Entry 2O49 (X-ray diffraction, 2.00 A resolution); this record covers chains B and A of the 3 polymer chains in the assembly.

[Chain B]
Molecule: 12-nt DNA strand
Sequence (12 nucleotides; numbered 1 to 12; the number before each row is that of its first residue):
     1 GCTAATATAT GC

[Chain A]
Name: DNA-binding protein SATB1
Source organism: Homo sapiens
Notes: fragment: N-terminal CUT domain (residues 368-452)
UniProt: Q01826 (SATB1_HUMAN); residue numbers follow UniProt; this construct covers 368-452
Amino-acid sequence (93 residues; row label = number of the first residue in the row):
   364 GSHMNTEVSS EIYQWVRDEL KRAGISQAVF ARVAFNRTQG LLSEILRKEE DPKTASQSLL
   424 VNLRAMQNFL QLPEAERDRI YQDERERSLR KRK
Disordered / not traced: 364-369, 454-456
Sequence notes: cloning artifact (364-367, 453-456)
UniProt features mapped onto this chain:
  - binding site (DNA): Gln-390, Arg-400 to Arg-410, Asn-425
  - natural variant: Gln-402 (Q402R: In DHDBV), Glu-407 (E407G: In DHDBV; E407Q: In DHDBV), Glu-413 (E413K: In DHDBV), Gln-420 (Q420R: In DHDBV)
  - mutagenesis: Ser-373 (S373A: Slightly reduced MAR-DNA-binding), Arg-380 (R380N: Reduced MAR-DNA-binding), Lys-384 (K384N: Impaired MAR-DNA-binding), Arg-395 (R395N: Reduced MAR-DNA-binding), Gln-402 (Q402A: Impaired MAR-DNA-binding), Gly-403 (G403A: Impaired MAR-DNA-binding), Ser-406 (S406A: Impaired MAR-DNA-binding), Arg-410 (R410N: Impaired MAR-DNA-binding), Lys-411 (K411R: Normal sumoylation), Lys-416 (K416N: Impaired MAR-DNA-binding), Arg-427 (R427N: Reduced MAR-DNA-binding), Arg-442 (R442N: Reduced MAR-DNA-binding), 1 further mutagenesis entry in UniProt
What the authors report for this chain:
  - binding site for the 12-nt DNA strand (chain B): Arg-400, Thr-401, Gln-402, Gly-403, Leu-404, Ser-421, Asn-425
  - binding site for the 12-nt DNA strand: Ser-389, Gln-390, Ala-391, Gln-402, Gly-403, Ser-406, Glu-407, Arg-410
  - mutagenesis - Q402A (50-fold), G403A (10-fold): decreased binding to the 12-nt DNA strand (chain B)
  - mutagenesis - S406A (10-fold): decreased binding to the 12-nt DNA strand (chain B) (citing earlier work)
  - contacts within the chain: Gln-390/Gln-402 (hydrogen bond), Glu-407/Arg-410 (hydrogen bond), Glu-407/Lys-411
  - conformationally variable residues (loop rearrangement): Arg-400 to Gln-402, Asp-446 to Leu-452
  - specificity-determining residues: Gln-402

[Interface between chain B and chain A]
Residue-residue contacts (8; chain B residue first):
  DG1(B) / Ser-421(A)  sugar contact
  DC2(B) / Arg-400(A)  salt bridge to the phosphate
  DC2(B) / Leu-404(A)  phosphate contact
  DC2(B) / Asn-425(A)  hydrogen bond to the phosphate
  DT3(B) / Asn-399(A)  phosphate contact
  DT3(B) / Arg-400(A)  phosphate contact
  DT3(B) / Thr-401(A)  hydrogen bond to the phosphate
  DT3(B) / Leu-404(A)  base contact
Also at the interface, not in a pair above, chain B (5 interface residues in all): DA4, DA5
Also at the interface, not in a pair above, chain A (8 interface residues in all): Gln-402, Gly-403

[Overview]
Chain B and chain A form an interface of 5 and 8 residues respectively; the contacts include 2 hydrogen bonds
and 1 salt bridge. Among the polar pairs are DC2(B)/Asn-425(A), DT3(B)/Thr-401(A) and DC2(B)/Arg-400(A). The
paper reports a binding site for the 12-nt DNA strand at Ser-389(A), Gln-390(A) and Ala-391(A) among others;
Q402A, G403A and S406A of chain A reduce binding to the 12-nt DNA strand (chain B).
Here chain B is a 12-nt DNA strand and chain A is DNA-binding protein SATB1 (Homo sapiens). Entry 2O49
(Crystal Structure of the N-terminal CUT domain of SATB1 Bound to Matrix Attachment Region DNA) was determined
by X-ray diffraction (same publication as 2O4A).
